PDB entry 1MDK | solution NMR | chains A and B

== Chain A ==
Protein: Thioredoxin
Organism: Homo sapiens
UniProt: P10599 (THIO_HUMAN); residues 2-105 here correspond to UniProt positions 1-104 (UniProt number = residue number - 1)
Sequence (105 residues; numbered 1 to 105; the number before each row is that of its first residue):
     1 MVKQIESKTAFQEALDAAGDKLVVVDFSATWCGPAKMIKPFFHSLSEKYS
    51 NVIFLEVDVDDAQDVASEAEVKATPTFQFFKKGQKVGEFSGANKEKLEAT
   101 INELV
Differences from the reference sequence: conflict A35 (Cys34 in P10599), A62 (Cys61 in P10599), A69 (Cys68 in P10599), A73 (Cys72 in P10599), T74 (Met73 in P10599)

== Chain B ==
Protein: Target site in human nfkb
UniProt: P19838 (NFKB1_HUMAN); residues 1-13 here correspond to UniProt positions 53-65 (UniProt number = residue number + 52)
Sequence (13 residues; row label = number of the first residue in the row):
     1 FRFRYVCEGPSHG

== Interface between chain A and chain B ==
Disulfides between the chains: C32(A)-C7(B)
Pairs across the interface - 32 pairs, chain A then chain B:
  W31(A) - R2(B)
  W31(A) - F3(B)
  C32(A) - C7(B)  disulfide
  P34(A) - C7(B)
  P34(A) - G9(B)
  P34(A) - P10(B)
  M37(A) - P10(B)
  I38(A) - P10(B)
  D58(A) - R2(B)
  V59(A) - R4(B)
  V59(A) - Y5(B)
  D60(A) - R2(B)
  D60(A) - F3(B)
  D60(A) - R4(B)
  D61(A) - R2(B)
  Q63(A) - R4(B)
  V71(A) - Y5(B)
  K72(A) - Y5(B)
  A73(A) - Y5(B)
  A73(A) - V6(B)
  A73(A) - E8(B)
  T74(A) - Y5(B)
  T74(A) - V6(B)
  T74(A) - C7(B)
  T74(A) - E8(B)
  T74(A) - G9(B)
  P75(A) - G9(B)
  S90(A) - E8(B)
  G91(A) - E8(B)
  A92(A) - E8(B)
  A92(A) - G9(B)
  A92(A) - P10(B)
Interface residues without a listed pair, chain A (21 interface residues in all): A35, A66, S67
Interface residues without a listed pair, chain B (10 interface residues in all): S11

== Summary ==
21 residues of chain A face 10 of chain B across their interface, with 1 disulfide bond.
Here chain A is Thioredoxin (Homo sapiens) and chain B is Target site in human nfkb. Entry 1MDK (High
resolution solution NMR structure of mixed disulfide intermediate between human thioredoxin (C35A, C62A, C69A,
C73A) ...) was determined by solution NMR together with 1MDI and 1MDJ from the same study.
